Entry 3MQ7 (X-ray diffraction, 2.28 A resolution); this record covers chains F and H of the 12 polymer chains in the assembly.

# Chain F (and H)
Protein: Bone marrow stromal antigen 2
From: Homo sapiens
Notes: chain H of this document is another copy of the same molecule, construct and numbering; everything in this record applies to it too
UniProtKB: Q10589 (BST2_HUMAN); numbering as in UniProt (aligned over 47-161)
Sequence (121 residues; row label = number of the first residue in the row):
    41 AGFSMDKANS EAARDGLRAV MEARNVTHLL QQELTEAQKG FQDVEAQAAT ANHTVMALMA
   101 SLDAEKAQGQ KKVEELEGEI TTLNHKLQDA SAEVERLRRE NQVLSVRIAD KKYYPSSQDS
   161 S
Disordered / not traced: 41-50, 150-161
Modified positions: Mse-45 (selenomethionine); Mse-61, Mse-96, Mse-99 (selenomethionine; parent Met)
Construct notes: expression tag (41-46); engineered mutation Ala-53 (Cys in Q10589), Ala-63 (Cys in Q10589), Ala-91 (Cys in Q10589)

# How chain F and chain H interact
Contacting residue pairs - 35 pairs, chain F then chain H:
  Ala-53(F) / Phe-81(H)
  Ala-53(F) / Glu-85(H)
  Gly-56(F) / Phe-81(H)
  Leu-57(F) / Gln-78(H)
  Leu-57(F) / Phe-81(H)  hydrophobic
  Val-60(F) / Leu-74(H)
  Val-60(F) / Ala-77(H)  hydrophobic
  Val-60(F) / Gln-78(H)
  Mse-61(F) / Gln-78(H)
  Ala-63(F) / Leu-74(H)
  Arg-64(F) / Gln-71(H)  hydrogen bond (backbone-side chain)
  Arg-64(F) / Leu-74(H)
  Arg-64(F) / Thr-75(H)  hydrogen bond
  Arg-64(F) / Gln-78(H)  hydrogen bond
  Thr-67(F) / Thr-67(H)
  Thr-67(F) / Gln-71(H)  hydrogen bond
  Thr-67(F) / Leu-74(H)
  His-68(F) / Gln-71(H)
  Gln-71(F) / Arg-64(H)
  Gln-71(F) / Thr-67(H)
  Gln-71(F) / His-68(H)  hydrogen bond
  Leu-74(F) / Val-60(H)
  Leu-74(F) / Ala-63(H)
  Leu-74(F) / Arg-64(H)
  Leu-74(F) / Thr-67(H)
  Thr-75(F) / Arg-64(H)  hydrogen bond
  Ala-77(F) / Val-60(H)  hydrophobic
  Gln-78(F) / Leu-57(H)
  Gln-78(F) / Val-60(H)
  Gln-78(F) / Mse-61(H)
  Gln-78(F) / Arg-64(H)  hydrogen bond
  Phe-81(F) / Gly-56(H)
  Phe-81(F) / Leu-57(H)
  Phe-81(F) / Val-60(H)  hydrophobic
  Gln-82(F) / Leu-57(H)
Interface residues without a listed pair, chain F (19 interface residues in all): Leu-70, Val-84, Glu-85
Interface residues without a listed pair, chain H (19 interface residues in all): Ala-53, Arg-54, Leu-70, Gln-82

# In short
Chain F and chain H each contribute 19 residues to their interface; the contacts include 7 hydrogen bonds.
Polar contacts include Arg-64(F)/Gln-71(H), Arg-64(F)/Thr-75(H) and Arg-64(F)/Gln-78(H).
Chain F and chain H are both Bone marrow stromal antigen 2 (Homo sapiens); the structure, Crystal Structure of
Ectodomain Mutant of BST-2/Tetherin/CD317, was determined by X-ray diffraction (same publication as 3MQ9, 3MQB
and 3MQC).
